Entry 8YZ2 (electron microscopy, 2.68 A resolution); this record covers chains P and q of the 39 polymer chains in the assembly.

== Chain P ==
Protein: Antenna pigment protein alpha chain
Organism: Dinoroseobacter shibae DFL 12
Reference sequence: A8LQ15 (A8LQ15_DINSH); residue numbers follow UniProt; this construct covers 1-53
Amino-acid sequence (53 residues; each row starts with the number of its first residue):
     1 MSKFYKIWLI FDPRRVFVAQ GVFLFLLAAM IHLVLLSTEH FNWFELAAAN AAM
Disordered / not traced: 52-53
Residues lining bound ligands:
  - Spheroidenone (A1EFU; (4E,16E,26E)-2-methoxy-2,6,10,14,19,23,27,31-octamethyl-dotriaconta-4,6,8,10,12,14,16,18,20,22,26,30-dodecaen-3-one), molecule 1: Phe-4, Lys-6, Ile-7, Leu-9, Ile-10
  - Spheroidenone (A1EFU), molecule 2: Phe-17, Gln-20, Gly-21
  - Spheroidenone (A1EFU), molecule 3: Phe-17, Gln-20, Phe-23, Leu-24, Leu-27, Met-30, Ile-31, Val-34
  - Spheroidenone (A1EFU), molecule 4: Phe-25, Ala-28, Ala-29, His-32, Leu-33, Leu-36, Trp-43
  - bacteriochlorophyll a (BCL), molecule 1: Phe-4, Ile-7, Phe-11, Val-16, Gln-20, Phe-23, Ile-31
  - bacteriochlorophyll a (BCL), molecule 2: Gly-21, Leu-24, Phe-25, Ala-28, His-32, Leu-35, Trp-43, Phe-44
  - bacteriochlorophyll a (BCL), molecule 3: Leu-24, Leu-27, Ala-28, Ile-31, His-32, Leu-35, Phe-41

== Chain q ==
Protein: Antenna pigment protein beta chain
Organism: Dinoroseobacter shibae DFL 12
Reference sequence: A8LQ14 (A8LQ14_DINSH); numbering as in UniProt (aligned over 1-49)
Amino-acid sequence (49 residues; row label = number of the first residue in the row):
     1 MADKSDLSFT GLTDEQAQEL HSVYMSGLWL FSAVAVVAHL ATFIWRPWF
Disordered / not traced: 1-5
Residues lining bound ligands:
  - Spheroidenone (A1EFU; (4E,16E,26E)-2-methoxy-2,6,10,14,19,23,27,31-octamethyl-dotriaconta-4,6,8,10,12,14,16,18,20,22,26,30-dodecaen-3-one), molecule 1: Glu-19, Leu-20, Val-23, Tyr-24, Gly-27, Leu-28, Phe-31
  - Spheroidenone (A1EFU), molecule 2: Phe-31, Val-34, Ala-38, Ala-41, Thr-42, Trp-45
  - bacteriochlorophyll a (BCL), molecule 1: His-21, Tyr-24, Met-25, Phe-49
  - bacteriochlorophyll a (BCL), molecule 2: Leu-28, Trp-29, Phe-31, Ser-32, Ala-35, Val-36, His-39, Thr-42, Trp-48, Phe-49
  - bacteriochlorophyll a (BCL), molecule 3: Phe-31, Val-34, Ala-35, Ala-38, His-39, Thr-42, Trp-45

== Interface between chain P and chain q ==
Residue-residue contacts - 9 pairs, chain P then chain q:
  Met-1(P) with Ser-26(q), hydrogen bond (backbone-side chain); Leu-30(q), hydrophobic
  Lys-3(P) with Glu-19(q), salt bridge; Val-23(q)
  Phe-4(P) with Val-23(q), hydrophobic; Gly-27(q); Leu-30(q), hydrophobic
  Lys-6(P) with Glu-19(q)
  Ile-10(P) with Leu-20(q), hydrophobic

== Overview ==
5 residues of chain P and 6 residues of chain q are in contact, with 1 hydrogen bond and 1 salt bridge. Polar
pairs include Lys-3(P)/Glu-19(q) and Met-1(P)/Ser-26(q). One bacteriochlorophyll a molecule and one
Spheroidenone molecule are bound between chain P and chain q.
Here chain P is Antenna pigment protein alpha chain and chain q is Antenna pigment protein beta chain, both
from Dinoroseobacter shibae DFL 12. Entry 8YZ2 (Cryo-EM structure of a tri-heme cytochrome-associated RC-LH1
complex from a marine photoheterotrophic bacterium, purified with magnesium ...) was determined by electron
microscopy, deposited together with 8YY9 and 9KM0.
